4QV4 - chains O and U of the 28 polymer chains in the assembly; structure by X-ray diffraction, 2.70 A resolution.

Chain O:
Name: Proteasome subunit alpha type-2
Source organism: Saccharomyces cerevisiae
Notes: EC 3.4.25.1; engineered mutation(s): M45T
UniProtKB: P23639 (PSA2_YEAST); numbering as in UniProt (aligned over 1-250)
Sequence (250 residues; each row starts with the number of its first residue):
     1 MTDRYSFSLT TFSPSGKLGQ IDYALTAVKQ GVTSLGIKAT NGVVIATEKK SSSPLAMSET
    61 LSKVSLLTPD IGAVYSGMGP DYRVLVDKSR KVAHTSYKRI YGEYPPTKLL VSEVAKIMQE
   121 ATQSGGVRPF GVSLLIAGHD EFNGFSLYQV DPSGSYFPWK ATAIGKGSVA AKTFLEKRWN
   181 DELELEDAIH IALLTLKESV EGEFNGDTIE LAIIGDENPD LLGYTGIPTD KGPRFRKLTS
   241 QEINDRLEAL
Curated features (UniProtKB/Swiss-Prot):
  - cross-link: Lys108 (Glycyl lysine isopeptide (Lys-Gly) (interchain with G-Cter in ubiquitin))

Chain U:
Name: Proteasome subunit alpha type-1
Source organism: Saccharomyces cerevisiae
Notes: EC 3.4.25.1
UniProtKB: P21243 (PSA1_YEAST); residues -8 to 243 here correspond to UniProt positions 1-252 (UniProt number = residue number + 9)
Sequence (252 residues; each row starts with the number of its first residue; numbers below 1 keep their minus sign (Met-8 is residue -8)):
    -8 MSGAAAASAA GYDRHITIFS PEGRLYQVEY AFKATNQTNI NSLAVRGKDC TVVISQKKVP
    52 DKLLDPTTVS YIFCISRTIG MVVNGPIPDA RNAALRAKAE AAEFRYKYGY DMPCDVLAKR
   112 MANLSQIYTQ RAYMRPLGVI LTFVSVDEEL GPSIYKTDPA GYYVGYKATA TGPKQQEITT
   172 NLENHFKKSK IDHINEESWE KVVEFAITHM IDALGTEFSK NDLEVGVATK DKFFTLSAEN
   232 IEERLVAIAE QD
Not modelled in the structure: -8 to 1, 243

Chain O / chain U interface:
Residue-residue contacts (64):
  Asp3(O) with Tyr124(U)
  Tyr5(O) with Ile7(U); Ala123(U), hydrophobic; Tyr124(U), hydrophobic
  Leu9(O) with Ile9(U), hydrophobic; Ala123(U), hydrophobic
  Gln20(O) with Ile9(U); Phe10(U), hydrogen bond (side chain-backbone)
  Tyr23(O) with Phe10(U); Ser11(U); Pro12(U), hydrophobic; Gly14(U)
  Ala24(O) with Phe10(U), hydrophobic
  Thr26(O) with Pro12(U); Glu13(U)
  Ala27(O) with Gly14(U)
  Ser52(O) with Tyr153(U)
  Pro54(O) with Lys158(U), hydrogen bond (backbone-side chain); Glu174(U)
  Leu55(O) with Tyr157(U); Lys158(U), hydrogen bond (backbone-backbone); Ala159(U); Thr170(U); Glu174(U); Phe177(U), hydrophobic
  Ala56(O) with Gly156(U); Tyr157(U), hydrophobic
  Met57(O) with Arg37(U); Val155(U); Gly156(U), hydrogen bond (backbone-backbone); Tyr157(U); Lys158(U)
  Thr60(O) with Tyr146(U); Val155(U); Gly156(U), hydrogen bond (side chain-backbone)
  Leu61(O) with Tyr153(U)
  Met78(O) with Phe10(U), hydrophobic; Leu16(U), hydrophobic
  Pro80(O) with Gln117(U); Ala151(U); Gly152(U); Tyr153(U)
  Asp81(O) with Gln117(U)
  Arg83(O) with Ala113(U), hydrogen bond (side chain-backbone); Asn114(U); Gly152(U), hydrogen bond (side chain-backbone); Tyr154(U)
  Val84(O) with Asn114(U); Gln117(U)
  Asp87(O) with Lys110(U), salt bridge; Asn114(U)
  Gly126(O) with Gln121(U); Arg122(U); Ala123(U), hydrogen bond (backbone-backbone)
  Val127(O) with Gln121(U); Arg122(U)
  Arg128(O) with Thr8(U); Phe10(U); Leu16(U); Thr120(U), hydrogen bond (side chain-backbone); Gln121(U), hydrogen bond (backbone-backbone)
  Pro129(O) with Phe10(U)
  Phe130(O) with Gln121(U)
  Gly131(O) with Phe10(U)
Also at the interface, not in a pair above, chain O (31 interface residues in all): Met1, Thr2, Ser53, Ala121
Also at the interface, not in a pair above, chain U (34 interface residues in all): Thr160, Leu173

Overview:
31 residues of chain O and 34 residues of chain U are in contact, with 10 hydrogen bonds and 1 salt bridge.
Polar contacts include Asp87(O)-Lys110(U), Gln20(O)-Phe10(U) and Pro54(O)-Lys158(U).
Here chain O is Proteasome subunit alpha type-2 and chain U is Proteasome subunit alpha type-1, both from
Saccharomyces cerevisiae. Entry 4QV4 (yCP beta5-M45T mutant) was determined by X-ray diffraction (same
publication as 4QUX, 4QUY, 4QV0, 4QV1, 4QV3, 4QV5 and 42 further entries).
